6I7A - chains A and B of the 4 polymer chains in the assembly; structure by X-ray diffraction, 2.20 A resolution.

[Chain A]
Name: Speckle-type POZ protein
From: Homo sapiens
Reference sequence: O43791 (SPOP_HUMAN); residue numbers follow UniProt; this construct covers 28-166
Sequence (145 residues; row label = number of the first residue in the row):
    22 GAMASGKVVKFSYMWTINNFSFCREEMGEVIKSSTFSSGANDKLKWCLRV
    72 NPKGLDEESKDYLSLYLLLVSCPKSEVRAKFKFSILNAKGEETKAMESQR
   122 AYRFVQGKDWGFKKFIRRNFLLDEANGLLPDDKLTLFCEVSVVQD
Disordered / not traced: 22-27, 60-61
Construct notes: expression tag (22-27); engineered mutation N140 (Asp in O43791)
Curated features (UniProtKB/Swiss-Prot):
  - region: Y123 to F133 (Important for binding substrate proteins)
  - natural variant: Y83 (Y83C: In NSDVS2), R121 (R121Q: In NSDVS1), G132 (G132V: In NSDVS2), R138 (R138C: In NSDVS2), D144 (D144N: In NSDVS1)
  - mutagenesis: Y87 (Y87A: Strongly reduced affinity for substrate proteins), Y123 (Y123A: Strongly reduced affinity for substrate proteins), D130 (D130A: Strongly reduced affinity for substrate proteins), W131 (W131A: Strongly reduced affinity for substrate proteins), F133 (F133A: Strongly reduced affinity for substrate proteins)
What the authors report for this chain:
  - disease-associated variants - E47K, E50K, E78K: unchanged binding to BRD3
  - disease-associated variants - M117V (KD= 13 +/- 3 uM): increased binding to BRD3 protein

[Chain B]
Name: Bromodomain-containing protein 3
From: Homo sapiens
Reference sequence: Q15059 (BRD3_HUMAN); residues 245-253 here = UniProt positions 245-253
Sequence (9 residues; row label = number of the first residue in the row):
   245 KADTTTPTT
Disordered / not traced: 252-253

[Interface between chain A and chain B]
Pairs across the interface (18):
  L76(A) with T249(B)
  Y87(A) with D247(B), hydrogen bond; T249(B)
  Y123(A) with A246(B)
  K129(A) with T248(B), hydrogen bond; T250(B), hydrogen bond (side chain-backbone); P251(B)
  D130(A) with T248(B), hydrogen bond (backbone-side chain); T249(B), hydrogen bond; T250(B)
  W131(A) with D247(B); T248(B)
  G132(A) with A246(B); D247(B), hydrogen bond (backbone-backbone)
  F133(A) with K245(B); A246(B), hydrophobic; D247(B)
  K134(A) with D247(B), hydrogen bond (backbone-side chain)
Interface residues without a listed pair, chain A (12 interface residues in all): R70, F102, G128
Interface features reported in the paper:
  - hot spots on chain A (mutagenesis) - F133V: abolished binding to Bromodomain-containing protein 3 (chain B)

[Overview]
12 residues of chain A and 7 residues of chain B are in contact; the contacts include 7 hydrogen bonds. Polar
pairs include Y87(A)-D247(B), K129(A)-T248(B) and K129(A)-T250(B). The paper reports that M117V of chain A
increases binding to BRD3 protein; F133V of chain A abolishes binding to Bromodomain-containing protein 3
(chain B); 5 substitutions were tested in all.
Chain A is Speckle-type POZ protein and chain B is Bromodomain-containing protein 3, both from Homo sapiens;
the structure, Co-crystal structure of human SPOP MATH domain (D140N) and human BRD3 fragment, was determined
by X-ray diffraction together with 6I41 and 6I68 from the same study.
